9QH3 - chains A and B of the 4 polymer chains in the assembly; structure by electron microscopy, 2.40 A resolution.

Chain A (and B):
Name: Polyribonucleotide nucleotidyltransferase
From: Pseudomonas aeruginosa PAO1
Notes: EC 2.7.7.8; chain B of this document is another copy of the same molecule, construct and numbering; everything in this record applies to it too
UniProt: Q9HV59 (PNP_PSEAE); residue numbers follow UniProt; this construct covers 1-554
Sequence (554 residues; row label = number of the first residue in the row):
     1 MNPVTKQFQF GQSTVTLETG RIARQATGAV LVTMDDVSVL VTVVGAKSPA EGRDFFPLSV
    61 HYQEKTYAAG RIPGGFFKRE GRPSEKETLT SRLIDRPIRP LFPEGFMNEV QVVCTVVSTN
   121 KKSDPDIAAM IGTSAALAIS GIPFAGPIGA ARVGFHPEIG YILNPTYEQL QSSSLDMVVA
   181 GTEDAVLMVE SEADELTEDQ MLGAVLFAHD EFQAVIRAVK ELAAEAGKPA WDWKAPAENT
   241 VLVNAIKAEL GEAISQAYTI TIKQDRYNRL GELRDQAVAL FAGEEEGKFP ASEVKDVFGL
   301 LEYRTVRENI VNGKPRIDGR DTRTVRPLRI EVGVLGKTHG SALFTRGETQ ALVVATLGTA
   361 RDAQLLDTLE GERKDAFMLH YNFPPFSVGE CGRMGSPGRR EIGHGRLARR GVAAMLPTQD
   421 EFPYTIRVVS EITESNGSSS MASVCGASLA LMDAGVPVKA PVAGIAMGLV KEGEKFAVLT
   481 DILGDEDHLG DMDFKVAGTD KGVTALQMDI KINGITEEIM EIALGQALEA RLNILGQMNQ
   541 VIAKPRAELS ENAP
Not modelled in the structure: 1

How chain A and chain B interact:
Residue-residue contacts (70; chain A residue first):
  R329(A) - R24(B)
  E331(A) - R21(B)  salt bridge
  L335(A) - V117(B)  hydrophobic
  K337(A) - T119(B)
  K337(A) - N120(B)
  T338(A) - Y67(B)
  T338(A) - V117(B)
  H339(A) - G70(B)  hydrogen bond (side chain-backbone)
  L343(A) - R21(B)
  L343(A) - I22(B)  hydrophobic
  T345(A) - R24(B)
  G347(A) - R24(B)  hydrogen bond (backbone-side chain)
  E348(A) - R24(B)
  E348(A) - Q25(B)  hydrogen bond (backbone-side chain)
  Q350(A) - R21(B)  hydrogen bond (side chain-backbone)
  Q350(A) - I22(B)
  Q350(A) - A23(B)  hydrogen bond (side chain-backbone)
  V354(A) - Y67(B)  hydrophobic
  T356(A) - Y67(B)
  T356(A) - G70(B)
  T356(A) - R71(B)
  T356(A) - I72(B)
  G358(A) - I72(B)
  R361(A) - K78(B)
  D362(A) - I72(B)
  D362(A) - K78(B)
  A363(A) - K78(B)
  Q364(A) - F76(B)
  Q364(A) - F77(B)
  Q364(A) - K78(B)
  L365(A) - F76(B)
  M378(A) - K78(B)
  H380(A) - K78(B)
  H380(A) - R79(B)
  Y381(A) - R79(B)  hydrogen bond (backbone-side chain)
  N382(A) - R79(B)
  F386(A) - A23(B)  hydrophobic
  F386(A) - Q25(B)
  F386(A) - A26(B)
  F386(A) - T42(B)
  F386(A) - V44(B)  hydrophobic
  S387(A) - Q25(B)
  V388(A) - Q25(B)
  G389(A) - Q25(B)  hydrogen bond (backbone-backbone)
  G389(A) - V44(B)
  E390(A) - V44(B)
  C391(A) - V44(B)  hydrogen bond (side chain-backbone)
  C391(A) - E109(B)
  C391(A) - Q111(B)
  G392(A) - Q111(B)  hydrogen bond (backbone-side chain)
  M394(A) - H61(B)
  M394(A) - Q63(B)
  M394(A) - V113(B)  hydrophobic
  S396(A) - R82(B)
  P397(A) - R79(B)
  T425(A) - I72(B)
  R427(A) - I72(B)
  R427(A) - P73(B)
  R427(A) - K78(B)  hydrogen bond (side chain-backbone)
  R427(A) - E80(B)  salt bridge
  V429(A) - Y67(B)  hydrophobic
  E431(A) - K65(B)
  E431(A) - Y67(B)  hydrogen bond
  T433(A) - I22(B)
  T433(A) - A23(B)
  E434(A) - A23(B)  hydrogen bond (side chain-backbone)
  E434(A) - R24(B)  salt bridge
  E434(A) - Q25(B)
  S435(A) - Q25(B)  hydrogen bond (backbone-side chain)
  N436(A) - Q25(B)
Interface residues without a listed pair, chain A (48 interface residues in all): V334, G336, L352, L357, D367, G395, E401
Interface residues without a listed pair, chain B (33 interface residues in all): D36, L40, A68, T115, S118

Overview:
48 residues of chain A and 33 residues of chain B are in contact, with 13 hydrogen bonds and 3 salt bridges.
Among the polar pairs are E331(A)-R21(B), R427(A)-E80(B) and E434(A)-R24(B).
Chain A and chain B are both Polyribonucleotide nucleotidyltransferase (Pseudomonas aeruginosa PAO1); the
structure, Pseudomonas aeruginosa polynucleotide phosphorylase in complex with recognition site of RNase E,
was determined by electron microscopy, deposited together with 9QH0.
